1V7W - chain A; structure by X-ray diffraction, 1.60 A resolution.

Chain A:
Name: chitobiose phosphorylase
Source organism: Vibrio proteolyticus
Notes: EC 2.4.1.-
Reference sequence: Q76IQ9 (Q76IQ9_VIBPR); residues 1-801 here = UniProt positions 1-801
Amino-acid sequence (807 residues; row label = number of the first residue in the row):
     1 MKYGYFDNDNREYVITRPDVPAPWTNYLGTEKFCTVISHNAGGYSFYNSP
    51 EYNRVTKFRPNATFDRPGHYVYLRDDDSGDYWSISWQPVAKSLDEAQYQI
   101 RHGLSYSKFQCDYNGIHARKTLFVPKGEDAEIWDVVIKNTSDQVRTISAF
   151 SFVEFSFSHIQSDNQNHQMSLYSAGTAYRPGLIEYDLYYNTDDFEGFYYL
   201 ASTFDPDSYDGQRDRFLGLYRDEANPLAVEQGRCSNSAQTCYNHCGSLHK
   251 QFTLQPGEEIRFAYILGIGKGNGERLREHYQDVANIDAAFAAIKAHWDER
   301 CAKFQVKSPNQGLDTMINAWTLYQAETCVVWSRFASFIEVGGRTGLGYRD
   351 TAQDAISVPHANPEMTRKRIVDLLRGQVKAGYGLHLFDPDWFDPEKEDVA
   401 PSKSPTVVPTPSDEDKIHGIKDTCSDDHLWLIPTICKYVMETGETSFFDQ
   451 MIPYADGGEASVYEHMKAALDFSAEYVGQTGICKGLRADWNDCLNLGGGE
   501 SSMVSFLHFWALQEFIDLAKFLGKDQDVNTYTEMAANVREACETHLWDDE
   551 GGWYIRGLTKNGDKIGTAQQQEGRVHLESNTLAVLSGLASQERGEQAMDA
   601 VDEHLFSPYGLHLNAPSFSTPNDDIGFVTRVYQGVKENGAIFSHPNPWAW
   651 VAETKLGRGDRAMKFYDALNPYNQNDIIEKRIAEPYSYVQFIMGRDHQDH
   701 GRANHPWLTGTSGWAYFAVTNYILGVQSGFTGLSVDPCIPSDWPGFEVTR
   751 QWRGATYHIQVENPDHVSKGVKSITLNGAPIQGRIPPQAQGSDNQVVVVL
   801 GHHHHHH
Disordered / not traced: 395-416, 802-807
Differences from the reference sequence: expression tag (802-807)
Ion coordination: Ca2+ site 1: Gly-127, Gly-791, Asp-793; Ca2+ site 2: Thr-140, Glu-459; Ca2+ site 3: Asp-186, Leu-187, Asn-190, Gly-196
Residues lining bound ligands:
  - N-acetylglucosamine (NAG; 2-acetamido-2-deoxy-beta-D-glucopyranose): Gln-168, Arg-333, Phe-334, Arg-343, Arg-349, Asp-350, Trp-490, Asn-491, Asp-492, Glu-637, Phe-642, Gln-690
  - 2-acetamido-2-deoxy-alpha-D-glucopyranose (NDG): Gln-168, Met-169, Tyr-189, Arg-343, Asp-492, Cys-493, Val-631, Lys-636, Glu-637, Phe-642, Gln-690

Overview:
Bound to chain A: 2-acetamido-2-deoxy-alpha-D-glucopyranose and N-acetylglucosamine. Gly-127, Gly-791 and
Asp-793 coordinate Ca2+ site 1. The Ca2+ site 2 is built by Thr-140 and Glu-459.
Chain A is chitobiose phosphorylase (Vibrio proteolyticus); the structure, Crystal structure of Vibrio
proteolyticus chitobiose phosphorylase in complex with GlcNAc, was determined by X-ray diffraction together
with 1V7V and 1V7X from the same study.
